PDB entry 7S9D | electron microscopy, 4.60 A resolution (low resolution: residue-level contacts below are approximate; hydrogen-bond / salt-bridge calls are withheld) | chains A and B

[Chain A (and B)]
Protein: Prestin
Source organism: Tursiops truncatus
Notes: chain B of this document is another copy of the same molecule, construct and numbering; everything in this record applies to it too
UniProt: D7PC76 (D7PC76_TURTR); numbering as in UniProt (aligned over 1-741)
Sequence (741 residues; each row starts with the number of its first residue):
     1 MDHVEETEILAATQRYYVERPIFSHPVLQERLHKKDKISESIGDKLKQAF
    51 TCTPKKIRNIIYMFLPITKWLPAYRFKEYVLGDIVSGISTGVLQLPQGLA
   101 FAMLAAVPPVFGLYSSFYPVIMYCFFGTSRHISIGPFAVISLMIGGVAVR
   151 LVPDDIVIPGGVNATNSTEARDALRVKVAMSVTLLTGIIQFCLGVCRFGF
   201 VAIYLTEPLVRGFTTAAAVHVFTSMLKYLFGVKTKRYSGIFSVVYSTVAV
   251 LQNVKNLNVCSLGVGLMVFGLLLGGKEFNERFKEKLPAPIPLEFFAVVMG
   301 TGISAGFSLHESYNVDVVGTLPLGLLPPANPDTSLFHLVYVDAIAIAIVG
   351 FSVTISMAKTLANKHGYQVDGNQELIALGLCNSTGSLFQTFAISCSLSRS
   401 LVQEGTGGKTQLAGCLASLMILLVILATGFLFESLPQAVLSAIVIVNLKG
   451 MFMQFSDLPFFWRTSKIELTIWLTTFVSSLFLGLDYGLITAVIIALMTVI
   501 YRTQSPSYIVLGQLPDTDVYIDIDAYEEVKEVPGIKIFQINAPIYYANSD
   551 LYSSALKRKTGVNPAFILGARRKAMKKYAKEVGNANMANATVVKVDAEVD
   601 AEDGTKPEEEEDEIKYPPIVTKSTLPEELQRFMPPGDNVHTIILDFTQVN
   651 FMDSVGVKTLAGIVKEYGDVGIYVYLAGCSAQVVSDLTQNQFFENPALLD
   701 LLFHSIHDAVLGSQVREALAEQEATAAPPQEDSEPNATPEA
Unresolved in the structure: 1-12, 582-614, 723-741
Swiss-Prot annotation at these positions:
  - motif: Ile158 to Thr168 (Involved in motor function)
  - binding site (salicylate): Ser398
  - site: Ser398 (Controls the electromotile activity), Arg399 (Contributes to anion binding)
  - glycosylation (N-linked (GlcNAc...) asparagine): Asn163, Asn166

[Interface between chain A and chain B]
Contacting residue pairs (100; chain A residue first):
  Thr13(A) with Glu19(B); Arg20(B); Pro21(B)
  Gln14(A) with Pro21(B)
  Arg15(A) with Arg20(B); Pro21(B)
  Tyr16(A) with Val18(B); Glu19(B); Arg20(B); Asp518(B); His707(B); Leu711(B)
  Tyr17(A) with Tyr17(B); Glu19(B)
  Val18(A) with Tyr16(B); Val18(B)
  Glu19(A) with Thr13(B); Tyr16(B); Tyr17(B)
  Arg20(A) with Thr13(B); Arg15(B); Tyr16(B); Asp518(B)
  Pro21(A) with Thr13(B); Gln14(B); Arg15(B)
  Leu32(A) with Glu528(B)
  His33(A) with Tyr526(B); Glu527(B); Glu528(B)
  Lys34(A) with Ala525(B); Tyr526(B); Glu527(B)
  Lys35(A) with Ile523(B); Asp524(B); Ala525(B); Tyr526(B); Glu527(B)
  Ile203(A) with Gln504(B); Ala547(B)
  Tyr204(A) with Met497(B); Gln504(B); Tyr546(B)
  Thr206(A) with Tyr546(B)
  Thr464(A) with Gln689(B); Asn690(B)
  Ala495(A) with Tyr546(B)
  Leu496(A) with Ile500(B); Tyr546(B)
  Met497(A) with Tyr204(B)
  Val499(A) with Tyr546(B)
  Ile500(A) with Leu496(B)
  Arg502(A) with Phe651(B)
  Gln504(A) with Ile203(B); Tyr204(B)
  Ser507(A) with Gln682(B)
  Asp518(A) with Tyr16(B); Arg20(B)
  Val519(A) with His704(B)
  Ile521(A) with His704(B)
  Ile523(A) with Lys35(B)
  Asp524(A) with Lys35(B)
  Ala525(A) with Lys34(B); Lys35(B)
  Tyr526(A) with His33(B); Lys34(B); Lys35(B)
  Glu527(A) with His33(B); Lys34(B); Lys35(B)
  Glu528(A) with Leu32(B); His33(B)
  Asn541(A) with Asn650(B)
  Ala542(A) with Asn650(B)
  Pro543(A) with Asn650(B)
  Tyr546(A) with Tyr204(B); Thr206(B); Ala495(B); Leu496(B); Val499(B)
  Ala547(A) with Ile203(B)
  Thr647(A) with Thr647(B); Gln648(B)
  Gln648(A) with Thr647(B); Asn650(B); Ser680(B)
  Asn650(A) with Asn541(B); Ala542(B); Pro543(B); Gln648(B); Asn650(B)
  Phe651(A) with Arg502(B)
  Ser680(A) with Gln648(B)
  Gln682(A) with Ser507(B)
  Gln689(A) with Thr464(B)
  Asn690(A) with Thr464(B)
  His704(A) with Val519(B); Ile521(B)
  His707(A) with Tyr16(B)
  Leu711(A) with Tyr16(B)
Also at the interface, not in a pair above, chain A (65 interface residues in all): Ile22, Arg31, Glu207, Arg463, Ser465, Glu468, Leu514, Thr517, Asp550, Val649, Met652, Ser654, Val655, Lys658, Val715
Also at the interface, not in a pair above, chain B (64 interface residues in all): Ile22, Glu207, Arg463, Ser465, Glu468, Leu514, Thr517, Asp550, Val649, Met652, Ser654, Val655, Lys658, Val715

[Summary]
The interface between chain A and chain B involves 65 residues on one side and 64 on the other. From UniProt:
salicylate-binding residue Ser398(A) on chain A.
Chain A and chain B are both Prestin (Tursiops truncatus); the structure, Cryo-EM Structure of dolphin
Prestin: Intermediate state, was determined by electron microscopy, deposited together with 7S8X, 7S9A, 7S9B,
7S9C and 7S9E.
